Entry 3BIN (X-ray diffraction, 2.30 A resolution); this record covers chain A.

== Chain A ==
Molecule: Band 4.1-like protein 3
Source organism: Homo sapiens
Notes: fragment: FERM domain
Reference sequence: Q9Y2J2 (E41L3_HUMAN); numbering as in UniProt (aligned over 109-390)
Sequence (283 residues; each row starts with the number of its first residue):
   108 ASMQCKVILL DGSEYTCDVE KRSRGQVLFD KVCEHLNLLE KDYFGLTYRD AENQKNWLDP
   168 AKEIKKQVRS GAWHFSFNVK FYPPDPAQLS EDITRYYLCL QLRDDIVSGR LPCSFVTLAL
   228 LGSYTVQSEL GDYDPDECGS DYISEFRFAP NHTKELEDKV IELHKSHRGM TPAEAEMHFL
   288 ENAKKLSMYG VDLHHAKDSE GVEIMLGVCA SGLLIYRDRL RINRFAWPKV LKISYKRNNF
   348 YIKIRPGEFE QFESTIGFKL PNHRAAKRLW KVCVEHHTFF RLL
Disordered / not traced: 325-326
Construct notes: expression tag (108)
What the authors report for this chain:
  - conformationally variable residues (side-chain flip): R388, L389, L390
  - interface residues: W334, P335, V337, K339, I340, S341, W377, V381, H384, R388, L389
  - specificity-determining residues: L338, K339, W377, V381

== In short ==
The paper reports interface residues W334, P335 and V337 among others; specificity determinants L338, K339 and
W377 among others.
Chain A is Band 4.1-like protein 3 (Homo sapiens); the structure, Structure of the DAL-1 and TSLC1 (372-383)
complex, was determined by X-ray diffraction (same publication as 2HE7).
